Entry 3PO2 (X-ray diffraction, 3.30 A resolution); this record covers chains C and K of the 15 polymer chains in the assembly.

Chain C:
Protein: DNA-directed RNA polymerase II subunit RPB3
Source organism: Saccharomyces cerevisiae
Notes: EC 2.7.7.6
Reference sequence: P16370 (RPB3_YEAST); residue numbers follow UniProt; this construct covers 1-318
Chain sequence (318 residues; numbered 1 to 318; the number before each row is that of its first residue):
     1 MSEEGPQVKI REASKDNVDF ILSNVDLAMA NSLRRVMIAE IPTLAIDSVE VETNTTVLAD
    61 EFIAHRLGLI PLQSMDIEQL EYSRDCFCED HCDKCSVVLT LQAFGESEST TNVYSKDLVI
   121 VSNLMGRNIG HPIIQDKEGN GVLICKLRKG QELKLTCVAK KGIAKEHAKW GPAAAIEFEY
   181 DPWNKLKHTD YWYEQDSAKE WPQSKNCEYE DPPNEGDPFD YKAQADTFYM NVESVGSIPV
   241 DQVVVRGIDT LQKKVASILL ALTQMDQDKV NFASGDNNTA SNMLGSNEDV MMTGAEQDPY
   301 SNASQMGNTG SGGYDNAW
Unresolved in the structure: 1-2, 269-318
UniProt features mapped onto this chain:
  - binding site (Zn(2+)): Cys-86, Cys-88, Cys-92, Cys-95
  - modified residue: Ser-2 (N-acetylserine)

Chain K:
Protein: DNA-directed RNA polymerase II subunit RPB11
Source organism: Saccharomyces cerevisiae
Notes: EC 2.7.7.6
Reference sequence: P38902 (RPB11_YEAST); residues 1-120 here = UniProt positions 1-120
Chain sequence (120 residues; numbered 1 to 120; the number before each row is that of its first residue):
     1 MNAPDRFELF LLGEGESKLK IDPDTKAPNA VVITFEKEDH TLGNLIRAEL LNDRKVLFAA
    61 YKVEHPFFAR FKLRIQTTEG YDPKDALKNA CNSIINKLGA LKTNFETEWN LQTLAADDAF
Unresolved in the structure: 116-120

Interface between chain C and chain K:
Pairs across the interface (89):
  Glu-3(C) / Asn-104(K)
  Glu-4(C) / Ala-100(K)
  Glu-4(C) / Asn-104(K)
  Gly-5(C) / Ala-100(K)
  Pro-6(C) / Lys-97(K)
  Pro-6(C) / Ala-100(K)
  Pro-6(C) / Leu-101(K)  hydrophobic
  Pro-6(C) / Asn-104(K)  hydrogen bond (backbone-side chain)
  Gln-7(C) / Asn-104(K)
  Val-8(C) / Leu-101(K)  hydrophobic
  Val-8(C) / Phe-105(K)  hydrophobic
  Val-8(C) / Glu-108(K)
  Lys-9(C) / Glu-108(K)
  Ile-10(C) / Phe-105(K)  hydrophobic
  Ile-10(C) / Glu-108(K)  hydrogen bond (backbone-side chain)
  Ile-10(C) / Trp-109(K)
  Ile-10(C) / Gln-112(K)
  Ala-13(C) / Trp-109(K)  hydrophobic
  Ala-13(C) / Leu-114(K)
  Ser-14(C) / Trp-109(K)
  Lys-15(C) / Ala-115(K)
  Val-18(C) / Trp-109(K)  hydrophobic
  Leu-22(C) / Leu-101(K)  hydrophobic
  Asp-26(C) / Ala-48(K)
  Asp-26(C) / Glu-49(K)
  Asp-26(C) / Asn-52(K)
  Ala-28(C) / Asn-44(K)
  Ala-28(C) / Ala-48(K)  hydrophobic
  Met-29(C) / Leu-45(K)  hydrophobic
  Met-29(C) / Ile-94(K)  hydrophobic
  Met-29(C) / Leu-98(K)  hydrophobic
  Ser-32(C) / Thr-41(K)  hydrogen bond (side chain-backbone)
  Ser-32(C) / Leu-45(K)
  Leu-33(C) / Leu-101(K)  hydrophobic
  Arg-35(C) / Asp-39(K)  salt bridge
  Arg-35(C) / His-40(K)
  Arg-35(C) / Thr-41(K)  hydrogen bond
  Val-36(C) / Thr-41(K)
  Glu-40(C) / Asp-39(K)
  Glu-40(C) / Thr-41(K)
  Arg-84(C) / Phe-10(K)
  Arg-84(C) / Leu-11(K)
  Ile-163(C) / Phe-10(K)  hydrophobic
  Ala-164(C) / Arg-6(K)
  Lys-165(C) / Arg-6(K)  hydrogen bond (backbone-side chain)
  Lys-165(C) / Leu-9(K)  hydrogen bond (side chain-backbone)
  Lys-165(C) / Phe-10(K)
  Lys-165(C) / Asp-39(K)
  Glu-166(C) / Arg-6(K)  hydrogen bond (backbone-side chain)
  Glu-166(C) / Phe-10(K)
  His-167(C) / Arg-6(K)
  Asp-241(C) / Phe-105(K)
  Asp-241(C) / Trp-109(K)
  Val-244(C) / Phe-105(K)  hydrophobic
  Val-245(C) / Lys-102(K)
  Val-245(C) / Phe-105(K)  hydrophobic
  Val-245(C) / Glu-106(K)
  Ile-248(C) / Leu-98(K)
  Ile-248(C) / Leu-101(K)  hydrophobic
  Ile-248(C) / Lys-102(K)
  Asp-249(C) / Lys-102(K)  salt bridge
  Leu-251(C) / Thr-41(K)
  Leu-251(C) / Leu-45(K)  hydrophobic
  Leu-251(C) / Leu-98(K)  hydrophobic
  Gln-252(C) / Ile-95(K)
  Gln-252(C) / Leu-98(K)
  Gln-252(C) / Gly-99(K)
  Gln-252(C) / Lys-102(K)
  Lys-254(C) / Glu-38(K)  salt bridge
  Lys-254(C) / Asp-39(K)  salt bridge
  Lys-254(C) / Thr-41(K)
  Lys-254(C) / Leu-42(K)
  Val-255(C) / Cys-91(K)  hydrophobic
  Val-255(C) / Ile-94(K)  hydrophobic
  Val-255(C) / Ile-95(K)  hydrophobic
  Ile-258(C) / Leu-19(K)
  Ile-258(C) / Phe-35(K)  hydrophobic
  Ile-258(C) / Leu-42(K)  hydrophobic
  Ile-258(C) / Cys-91(K)  hydrophobic
  Leu-259(C) / Lys-88(K)
  Leu-259(C) / Cys-91(K)  hydrophobic
  Leu-259(C) / Asn-92(K)
  Leu-259(C) / Ile-95(K)  hydrophobic
  Ala-261(C) / Leu-19(K)  hydrophobic
  Leu-262(C) / Lys-84(K)
  Leu-262(C) / Leu-87(K)  hydrophobic
  Leu-262(C) / Lys-88(K)
  Met-265(C) / Leu-19(K)
  Asp-266(C) / Lys-88(K)  salt bridge
Other interface residues (no listed pair), chain C (46 interface residues in all): Arg-11, Phe-20, Ala-168, Ala-256
Other interface residues (no listed pair), chain K (40 interface residues in all): Phe-7, Lys-18, Ile-21

Overview:
The interface between chain C and chain K involves 46 residues on one side and 40 on the other, with 7
hydrogen bonds and 5 salt bridges. Polar pairs include Arg-35(C)/Asp-39(K), Asp-249(C)/Lys-102(K) and
Lys-254(C)/Glu-38(K). UniProt lists 4 Zn2+-binding residues on chain C.
Here chain C is DNA-directed RNA polymerase II subunit RPB3 and chain K is DNA-directed RNA polymerase II
subunit RPB11, both from Saccharomyces cerevisiae. Entry 3PO2 (Arrested RNA Polymerase II elongation complex)
was determined by X-ray diffraction together with 3PO3 from the same study.
